PDB entry 3WTW | X-ray diffraction, 2.90 A resolution | chains C and E of the 5 polymer chains in the assembly

== Chain C ==
Molecule: Protein C-ets-1
Source organism: Homo sapiens
UniProt: P14921 (ETS1_HUMAN); numbering as in UniProt (aligned over 276-441)
Chain sequence (166 residues; numbered 276 to 441; the number before each row is that of its first residue):
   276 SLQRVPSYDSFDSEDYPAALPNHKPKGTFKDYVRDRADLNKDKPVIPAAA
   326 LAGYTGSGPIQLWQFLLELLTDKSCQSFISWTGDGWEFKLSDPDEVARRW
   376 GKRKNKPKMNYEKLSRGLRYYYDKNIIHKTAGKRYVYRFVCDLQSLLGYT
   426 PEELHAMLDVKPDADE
Not modelled in the structure: 276-318, 437-441
Swiss-Prot annotation at these positions:
  - DNA-binding region: Ile335 to Val415 (ETS)
  - region: Phe304 to Ala312 (Helix HI-1), Ala323 to Thr330 (Helix HI-2), Leu418 to Leu422 (Helix H4), Pro426 to Met432 (Helix H5)
  - modified residue: Ser282 (Phosphoserine), Ser285 (Phosphoserine), Lys305 (N6-acetyllysine)
From the paper describing this entry:
  - mutagenesis - G333P, P334G: abolished binding to phosphorylated Ets1 with Runx1
  - mutagenesis - G333P, P334G: decreased signaling in response to phosphorylated Ets1 and Runx1
  - post-translational modification sites: Ser282, Ser285 (citing earlier work)
  - mutagenesis - G333P, P334G: abolished binding to Runt-related transcription factor 1
  - mutagenesis - G333P, P334G: decreased signaling with Runt-related transcription factor 1
  - mutagenesis - G333P, P334G: unchanged binding to Pax5

== Chain E ==
Molecule: 15-nt DNA strand
Sequence (15 nucleotides; each row starts with the number of its first residue):
     1 AGAGGATGTGGCTTC

== Chain C / chain E interface ==
Residue-residue contacts (18; chain C residue first):
  Ser332(C) - DC12(E)  phosphate contact
  Gly333(C) - DG11(E)  phosphate contact
  Gly333(C) - DC12(E)  hydrogen bond to the phosphate
  Tyr386(C) - DG2(E)  hydrogen bond to the phosphate
  Arg391(C) - DG4(E)  hydrogen bond to the base
  Arg391(C) - DG5(E)  hydrogen bond to the base
  Arg394(C) - DA3(E)  phosphate contact
  Arg394(C) - DG4(E)  hydrogen bond to the base
  Tyr395(C) - DA6(E)  hydrogen bond to the base
  Tyr395(C) - DT7(E)  base contact
  Tyr397(C) - DA3(E)  hydrogen bond to the phosphate
  Tyr397(C) - DG4(E)  phosphate contact
  Lys404(C) - DG2(E)  salt bridge to the phosphate
  Lys404(C) - DA3(E)  phosphate contact
  Lys408(C) - DG2(E)  phosphate contact
  Arg409(C) - DA1(E)  sugar contact
  Arg409(C) - DG2(E)  phosphate contact
  Tyr410(C) - DG2(E)  hydrogen bond to the phosphate
Also at the interface, not in a pair above, chain C (12 interface residues in all): Pro334
Also at the interface, not in a pair above, chain E (10 interface residues in all): DT13

== In short ==
Chain C and chain E form an interface of 12 and 10 residues respectively; the contacts include 8 hydrogen
bonds and 1 salt bridge. Polar pairs include Arg391(C)-DG4(E), Arg391(C)-DG5(E) and Arg394(C)-DG4(E). The
paper reports that G333P and P334G of chain C abolish binding to phosphorylated Ets1 with Runx1; modification
sites Ser282(C) and Ser285(C).
Here chain C is Protein C-ets-1 (Homo sapiens) and chain E is a 15-nt DNA strand. Entry 3WTW (Crystal
structure of the complex comprised of ETS1(K167A), RUNX1, CBFBETA, and the tcralpha gene enhancer DNA) was
determined by X-ray diffraction (same publication as 3WTS, 3WTT, 3WTU, 3WTV, 3WTX and 3WU1).
